PDB entry 7ZWA | electron microscopy, 2.80 A resolution | chains A and C of the 5 polymer chains in the assembly

Chain A:
Molecule: X-ray repair cross-complementing protein 6
Source organism: Homo sapiens
Notes: EC 3.6.4.-, 4.2.99.-
UniProt: P12956 (XRCC6_HUMAN); residue numbers follow UniProt; this construct covers 1-609
Chain sequence (609 residues; row label = number of the first residue in the row):
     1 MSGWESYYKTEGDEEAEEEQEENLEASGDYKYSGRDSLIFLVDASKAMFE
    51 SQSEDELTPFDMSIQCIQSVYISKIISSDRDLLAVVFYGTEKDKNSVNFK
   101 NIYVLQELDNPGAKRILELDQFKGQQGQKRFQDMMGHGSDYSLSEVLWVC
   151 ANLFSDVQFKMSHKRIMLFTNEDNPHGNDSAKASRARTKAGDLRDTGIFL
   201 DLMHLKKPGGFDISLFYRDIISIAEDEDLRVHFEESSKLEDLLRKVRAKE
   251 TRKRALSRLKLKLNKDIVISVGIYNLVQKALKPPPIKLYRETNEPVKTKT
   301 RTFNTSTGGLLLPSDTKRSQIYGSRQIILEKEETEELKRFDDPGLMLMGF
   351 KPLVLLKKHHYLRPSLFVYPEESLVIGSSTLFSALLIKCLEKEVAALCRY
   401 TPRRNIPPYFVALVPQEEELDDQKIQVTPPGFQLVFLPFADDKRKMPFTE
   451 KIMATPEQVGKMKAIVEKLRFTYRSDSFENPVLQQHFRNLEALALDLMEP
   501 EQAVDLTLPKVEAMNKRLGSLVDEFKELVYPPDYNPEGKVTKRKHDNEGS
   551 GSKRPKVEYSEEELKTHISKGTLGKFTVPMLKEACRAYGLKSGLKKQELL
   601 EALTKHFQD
Disordered / not traced: 1-31, 535-609
Swiss-Prot annotation at these positions:
  - region: Val578 to Glu583 (Interaction with BAX)
  - active site: Lys31 (Schiff-base intermediate with DNA)
  - modified residue: Ser2 (N-acetylserine), Ser6 (Phosphoserine), Ser27 (Phosphoserine), Lys31 (N6-acetyllysine), Ser51 (Phosphoserine), Ser306 (Phosphoserine), Lys317 (N6-acetyllysine), Lys331 (N6-acetyllysine), Lys338 (N6-acetyllysine), Thr455 (Phosphothreonine), Lys461 (N6-acetyllysine), Ser477 (Phosphoserine), Ser520 (Phosphoserine), Lys539 (N6-acetyllysine), Lys542 (N6-acetyllysine), Lys544 (N6-acetyllysine), Ser550 (Phosphoserine), Lys553 (N6-acetyllysine), Lys556 (N6-acetyllysine), Ser560 (Phosphoserine) and 1 more in UniProt
  - cross-link (Glycyl lysine isopeptide (Lys-Gly)): Lys287 (interchain with G-Cter in SUMO2), Lys317 (interchain with G-Cter in SUMO2), Lys556 (interchain with G-Cter in SUMO2)
  - mutagenesis: Lys31 (K31A: Diminishes the ability to form a Schiff base. Abolishes adduct formation; when associated with A-160 and A-164), Lys160 (K160A: Abolishes adduct formation; when associated with A-31 and A-160), Lys164 (K164A: Abolishes adduct formation; when associated with A-31 and A-164), Lys539 (K539Q: Complete loss of suppression of BAX-induced apoptosis; K539R: No effect on suppression of BAX-induced apoptosis), Lys542 (K542Q: Complete loss of suppression of BAX-induced apoptosis; K542R: No effect on suppression of BAX-induced apoptosis), Lys544 (K544R: No effect on suppression of BAX-induced apoptosis), Lys553 (K553Q: Partial loss of suppression of BAX-induced apoptosis; K553R: No effect on suppression of BAX-induced apoptosis), Lys556 (K556R: No effect on suppression of BAX-induced apoptosis), Lys570 (K570R: Loss of methylation; loss of anti-apoptotic activity; no effect on XRCC5 stabilization)
From the paper describing this entry:
  - mutagenesis - H163A, R165E, F471E, R517E: decreased co-localization with Protein PAXX (chain C)

Chain C:
Molecule: Protein PAXX
Source organism: Homo sapiens
UniProt: Q9BUH6 (PAXX_HUMAN); residues 1-204 here = UniProt positions 1-204
Chain sequence (204 residues; row label = number of the first residue in the row):
     1 MDPLSPPLCTLPPGPEPPRFVCYCEGEESGEGDRGGFNLYVTDAAELWST
    51 CFTPDSLAALKARFGLSAAEDITPRFRAACEQQAVALTLQEDRASLTLSG
   101 GPSALAFDLSKVPGPEAAPRLRALTLGLAKRVWSLERRLAAAEETAVSPR
   151 KSPRPAGPQLFLPDPDPQRGGPGPGVRRRCPGESLINPGFKSKKPAGGVD
   201 FDET
Disordered / not traced: 1-179, 203-204
Swiss-Prot annotation at these positions:
  - region: Gly171 to Thr204 (Mediates interaction with XRCC5/Ku80 and XRCC6/Ku70 and association with the non-homologous end joining core complex)
  - motif: Phe190 to Thr204 (XLM)
  - modified residue: Ser134 (Phosphoserine), Thr145 (Phosphothreonine), Ser148 (Phosphoserine), Ser152 (Phosphoserine)
  - mutagenesis: Leu96 to Leu109 (Loss of function in DNA non-homologous end joining (NHEJ)), Ser134 (S134A: Does not affect interaction with the DNA-bound XRCC5/Ku80 and XRCC6/Ku70 heterodimer; when associated with 145-D--152; S134D: Phospho-mimetic mutant ...), Thr145 to Ser152 (Does not affect interaction with the DNA-bound XRCC5/Ku80 and XRCC6/Ku70 heterodimer; when associated with A-134; Phospho-mimetic mutant ...), Arg177 to Arg179 (Abolishes the association with the non-homologous end joining complex. Abolished interaction with XRCC6/Ku70), Ser184 (S184E: Abolished interaction with XRCC5/Ku80 and XRCC6/Ku70), Ile186 to Asn187 (Abolishes the association with the non-homologous end joining complex), Val199 to Phe201 (Abolished interaction with XRCC5/Ku80 and XRCC6/Ku70), Phe201 (F201A: Abolishes the association with the non-homologous end joining complex and localization to double-strand break sites. Abolished interaction with XRCC6/Ku70)
From the paper describing this entry:
  - mutagenesis - S184A, N187E: abolished binding to Ku
  - mutagenesis - S184A, N187E, V199A, F201A: decreased localization
  - mutagenesis - F201A: decreased signaling

Chain A / chain C interface:
Contacting residue pairs (37):
  Asp36(A) - Ile186(C)
  Asp36(A) - Pro188(C)
  Val70(A) - Ile186(C)  hydrophobic
  Lys74(A) - Ile186(C)  hydrogen bond (side chain-backbone)
  Lys74(A) - Asn187(C)
  Ser77(A) - Asn187(C)  hydrogen bond
  Ser78(A) - Asn187(C)
  His163(A) - Pro188(C)
  Arg165(A) - Leu185(C)  hydrogen bond (side chain-backbone)
  Arg165(A) - Ile186(C)  hydrogen bond (side chain-backbone)
  Arg165(A) - Pro188(C)
  Met167(A) - Leu185(C)
  Lys238(A) - Leu185(C)
  Glu250(A) - Asn187(C)
  Glu250(A) - Phe190(C)
  Thr251(A) - Phe190(C)
  Arg252(A) - Phe190(C)
  Gln426(A) - Lys191(C)
  Leu469(A) - Phe201(C)
  Arg470(A) - Phe201(C)
  Arg470(A) - Asp202(C)  hydrogen bond (backbone-backbone)
  Phe471(A) - Val199(C)  hydrophobic
  Phe471(A) - Asp200(C)
  Thr472(A) - Asp202(C)
  Asp476(A) - Ala196(C)
  Ser477(A) - Ala196(C)
  Ser477(A) - Gly198(C)  hydrogen bond (backbone-backbone)
  Phe478(A) - Val199(C)  hydrophobic
  Glu479(A) - Ala196(C)
  Leu506(A) - Ala196(C)  hydrophobic
  Leu506(A) - Gly197(C)
  Leu506(A) - Gly198(C)
  Lys510(A) - Val199(C)  hydrogen bond (side chain-backbone)
  Lys510(A) - Phe201(C)
  Met514(A) - Phe201(C)  hydrophobic
  Arg517(A) - Phe201(C)
  Arg517(A) - Asp202(C)
Interface residues without a listed pair, chain A (34 interface residues in all): Ser73, Asp201, Asp241, Leu242, Arg244, Val246, Lys253, Ile425, Arg474
Interface residues without a listed pair, chain C (16 interface residues in all): Pro181, Lys194, Pro195
The authors on this interface:
  - interface residues, chain A: His163(A), Arg165(A), Phe471(A), Arg517(A)
  - hot spots on chain A (mutagenesis) - H163A, R165E, R517E: abolished binding to Protein PAXX (chain C)
  - interface residues, chain C: Asn187(C), Val199(C), Phe201(C)

Summary:
Chain A and chain C form an interface of 34 and 16 residues respectively; the contacts include 7 hydrogen
bonds. Polar pairs include Lys74(A)-Ile186(C), Ser77(A)-Asn187(C) and Arg165(A)-Leu185(C). The paper reports
that H163A, R165E and F471E of chain A, among others, reduce co-localization with Protein PAXX (chain C);
interface residues His163(A), Arg165(A) and Asn187(C) among others; 8 substitutions were tested in all.
Here chain A is X-ray repair cross-complementing protein 6 and chain C is Protein PAXX, both from Homo
sapiens. Entry 7ZWA (CryoEM structure of Ku heterodimer bound to DNA and PAXX) was determined by electron
microscopy, deposited together with 8ASC, 7ZYG, 8BH3, 8BHV and 8BHY.
